PDB entry 7NYW | electron microscopy, 3.10 A resolution | chains I and J of the 14 polymer chains in the assembly

# Chain I (and J)
Name: Macrodomain Ter protein
Source organism: Photorhabdus thracensis
Notes: chain J of this document is another copy of the same molecule, construct and numbering; everything in this record applies to it too
UniProt: A0A0F7LUV5 (A0A0F7LUV5_9GAMM); residue numbers follow UniProt; this construct covers 1-151
Chain sequence (151 residues; row label = number of the first residue in the row):
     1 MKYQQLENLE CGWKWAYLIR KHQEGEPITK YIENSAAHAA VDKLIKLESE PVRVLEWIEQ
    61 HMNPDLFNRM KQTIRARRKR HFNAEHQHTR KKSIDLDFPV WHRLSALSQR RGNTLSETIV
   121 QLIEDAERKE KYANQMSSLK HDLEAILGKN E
Unresolved in the structure: 135-151 (chain J: 136-151)

# Chain I / chain J interface
Contacting residue pairs (51; chain I residue first):
  Q87(I) with F98(J)
  H88(I) with F98(J)
  R90(I) with F98(J), hydrogen bond (backbone-backbone)
  K91(I) with L96(J); D97(J), salt bridge
  K92(I) with I94(J); D95(J); L96(J), hydrogen bond (backbone-backbone); W101(J)
  S93(I) with I94(J); D95(J)
  I94(I) with K92(J); S93(J); I94(J), hydrogen bond (backbone-backbone); L96(J), hydrophobic; W101(J); L115(J), hydrophobic
  D95(I) with K92(J); S93(J), hydrogen bond; S116(J)
  L96(I) with K91(J); K92(J), hydrogen bond (backbone-backbone); I94(J), hydrophobic; S116(J)
  D97(I) with K91(J), salt bridge; S116(J)
  F98(I) with Q87(J); R90(J), hydrogen bond (backbone-backbone)
  V100(I) with S116(J); I119(J), hydrophobic; V120(J), hydrophobic
  W101(I) with K92(J); I94(J)
  R103(I) with I123(J); E124(J), salt bridge
  L104(I) with I123(J)
  L107(I) with I123(J), hydrophobic
  R110(I) with E130(J), salt bridge
  L115(I) with I94(J), hydrophobic
  S116(I) with D97(J), hydrogen bond; V100(J)
  I119(I) with L96(J), hydrophobic; V100(J), hydrophobic
  V120(I) with V100(J), hydrophobic
  L122(I) with A126(J), hydrophobic
  I123(I) with R103(J); L122(J), hydrophobic
  E124(I) with R103(J)
  E127(I) with R103(J), salt bridge
  K129(I) with D125(J), salt bridge; R128(J)
Other interface residues (no listed pair), chain I (28 interface residues in all): R20, P99
Other interface residues (no listed pair), chain J (30 interface residues in all): R20, E24, H88, P99, L104, E127

# Summary
28 residues of chain I face 30 of chain J across their interface; the contacts include 7 hydrogen bonds and 6
salt bridges. Polar contacts include K91(I)-D97(J), R103(I)-E124(J) and R110(I)-E130(J).
Both chains are Macrodomain Ter protein (Photorhabdus thracensis). Entry 7NYW (Cryo-EM structure of the
MukBEF-MatP-DNA head module) was determined by electron microscopy together with 7NYX, 7NYY, 7NYZ, 7NZ0, 7NZ2,
7NZ3 and 7NZ4 from the same study.
